PDB entry 8G70 | electron microscopy, 3.40 A resolution | chains A and G of the 12 polymer chains in the assembly

[Chain A]
Protein: Spike glycoprotein
From: Severe acute respiratory syndrome coronavirus 2
Reference sequence: P0DTC2 (SPIKE_SARS2); numbering as in UniProt (aligned over 14-1211)
Chain sequence (1234 residues; each row starts with the number of its first residue):
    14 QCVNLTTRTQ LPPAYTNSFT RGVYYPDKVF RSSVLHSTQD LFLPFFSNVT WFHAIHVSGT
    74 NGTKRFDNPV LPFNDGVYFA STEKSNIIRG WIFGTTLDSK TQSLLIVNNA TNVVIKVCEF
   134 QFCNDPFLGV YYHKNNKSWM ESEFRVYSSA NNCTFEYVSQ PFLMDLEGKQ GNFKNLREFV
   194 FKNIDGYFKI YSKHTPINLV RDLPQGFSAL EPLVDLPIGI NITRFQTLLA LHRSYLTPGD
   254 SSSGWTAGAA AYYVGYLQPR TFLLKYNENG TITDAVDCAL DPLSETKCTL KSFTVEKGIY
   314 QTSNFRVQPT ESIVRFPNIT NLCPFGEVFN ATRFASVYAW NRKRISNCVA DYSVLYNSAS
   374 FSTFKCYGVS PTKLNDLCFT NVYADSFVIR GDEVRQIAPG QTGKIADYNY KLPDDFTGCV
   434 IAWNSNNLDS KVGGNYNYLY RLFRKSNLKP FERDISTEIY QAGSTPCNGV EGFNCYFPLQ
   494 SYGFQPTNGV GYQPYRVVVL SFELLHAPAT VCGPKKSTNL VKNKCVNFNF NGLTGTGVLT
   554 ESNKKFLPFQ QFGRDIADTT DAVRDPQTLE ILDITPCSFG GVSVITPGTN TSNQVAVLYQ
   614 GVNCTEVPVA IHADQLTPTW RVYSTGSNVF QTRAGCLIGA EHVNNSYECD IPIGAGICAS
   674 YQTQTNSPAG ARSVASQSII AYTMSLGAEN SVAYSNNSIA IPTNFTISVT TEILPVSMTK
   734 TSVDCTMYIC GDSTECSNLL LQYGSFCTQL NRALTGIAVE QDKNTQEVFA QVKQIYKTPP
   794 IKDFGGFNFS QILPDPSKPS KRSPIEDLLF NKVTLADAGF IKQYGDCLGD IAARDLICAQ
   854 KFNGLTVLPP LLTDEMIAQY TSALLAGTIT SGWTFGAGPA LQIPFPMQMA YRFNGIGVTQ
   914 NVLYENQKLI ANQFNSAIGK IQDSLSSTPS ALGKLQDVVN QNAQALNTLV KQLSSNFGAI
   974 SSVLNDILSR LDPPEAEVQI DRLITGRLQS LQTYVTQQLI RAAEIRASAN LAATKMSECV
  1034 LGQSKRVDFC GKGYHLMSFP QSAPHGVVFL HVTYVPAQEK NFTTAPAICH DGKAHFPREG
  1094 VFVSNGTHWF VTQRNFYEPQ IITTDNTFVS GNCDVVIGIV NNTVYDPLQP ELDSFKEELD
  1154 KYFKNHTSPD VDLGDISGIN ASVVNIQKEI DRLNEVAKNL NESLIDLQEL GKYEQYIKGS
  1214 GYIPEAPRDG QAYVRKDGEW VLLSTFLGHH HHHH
Not modelled in the structure: 181-183, 623-630, 677-689, 828-854, 1148-1247
Disulfides: Cys15-Cys136, Cys131-Cys166, Cys291-Cys301, Cys336-Cys361, Cys379-Cys432, Cys391-Cys525, Cys480-Cys488, Cys538-Cys590, Cys617-Cys649, Cys662-Cys671, Cys738-Cys760, Cys743-Cys749, Cys1032-Cys1043, Cys1082-Cys1126
Covalent attachments: N-acetylglucosamine (NAG) linked to Asn17, Asn61, Asn74, Asn122, Asn149, Asn165, Asn234, Asn282, Asn331, Asn343, Asn603, Asn616, Asn657, Asn709, Asn717, Asn801, Asn1074, Asn1098, Asn1134
Differences from the reference sequence: conflict Gly614 (Asp in P0DTC2), Ala682 (Arg in P0DTC2), Gly683 (Arg in P0DTC2), Pro817 (Phe in P0DTC2), Pro892 (Ala in P0DTC2), Pro899 (Ala in P0DTC2), Pro942 (Ala in P0DTC2), Pro986 (Lys in P0DTC2), Pro987 (Val in P0DTC2); expression tag (1212-1247)
UniProt features mapped onto this chain:
  - region: Asn280 to Cys301 (Putative superantigen), Arg403 to Asp405 (Integrin-binding motif), Asn448 to Phe456 (Immunodominant HLA epitope recognized by the CD8+), Pro681, Ala684 (Putative superantigen), Ser816 to Tyr837 (Fusion peptide 1), Lys835 to Phe855 (Fusion peptide 2), Asp1163 to Glu1202 (Heptad repeat 2)
  - site (Cleavage): Arg685, Ser686, Arg815, Ser816
  - glycosylation: Asn17 (N-linked (GlcNAc...) (complex) asparagine), Asn61 (N-linked (GlcNAc...) (hybrid) asparagine), Asn74 (N-linked (GlcNAc...) (complex) asparagine), Asn122 (N-linked (GlcNAc...) (hybrid) asparagine), Asn149 (N-linked (GlcNAc...) (complex) asparagine), Asn165 (N-linked (GlcNAc...) (complex) asparagine), Asn234 (N-linked (GlcNAc...) (high mannose) asparagine), Asn282 (N-linked (GlcNAc...) (complex) asparagine), Thr323 (O-linked (GalNAc) threonine), Ser325 (O-linked (HexNAc...) serine), Asn331 (N-linked (GlcNAc...) (complex) asparagine), Asn343 (N-linked (GlcNAc...) (complex) asparagine), Asn603 (N-linked (GlcNAc...) (hybrid) asparagine), Asn616 (N-linked (GlcNAc...) (complex) asparagine), Asn657 (N-linked (GlcNAc...) (complex) asparagine), Thr676 (O-linked (GlcNAc...) threonine), Thr678 (O-linked (GlcNAc...) threonine), Asn709 (N-linked (GlcNAc...) (high mannose) asparagine), Asn717 (N-linked (GlcNAc...) (hybrid) asparagine), Asn801 (N-linked (GlcNAc...) (hybrid) asparagine) and 6 more in UniProt
  - natural variant: Leu18 (L18F: In strain: Beta/B.1.351, Gamma/P.1 and 1 more), Thr19 (T19I: In strain: Omicron/BQ.1.1, Omicron/XBB.1.5 and 1 more; T19R: In strain: Delta/B.1.617.2, Omicron/BA.2 and 4 more), Thr20 (T20N: In strain: Gamma/P.1), Leu24 to Ala27 (sequence variant, change not given here; In strain: Omicron/BA.2, Omicron/BA.2.12.1 and 6 more), Pro26 (P26S: In strain: Gamma/P.1), Gln52 (Q52H: In strain: Omicron/EG.5.1), Ala67 (A67V: In strain: Eta/B.1.525, Omicron/BA.1), His69 to Val70 (deletion: In strain: Alpha/B.1.1.7, Eta/B.1.525 and 5 more), Gly75 (G75V: In strain: Lambda/C.37), Thr76 (T76I: In strain: Lambda/C.37), Asp80 (D80A: In strain: Beta/B.1.351), Val83 (V83A: In strain: Omicron/XBB.1.5, Omicron/EG.5.1), 80 further natural variant entries in UniProt
  - mutagenesis: His69 to Val70 (Increased incorporation of cleaved spike into virions), Asn121 (N121Q: Partial loss of biliverdin affinity), Arg190 (R190K: Partial loss of biliverdin affinity), Asn234 (N234Q: Increased resistance to neutralizing antibodies), Asn331 (N331Q: Reduced viral infectivity), Asn343 (N343Q: Reduced viral infectivity), Leu452 (L452R: Increased resistance to neutralizing antibodies. Decreases HLA binding to NF9 epitope. Increased binding affinity to human ACE2), Tyr453 (Y453F: Decreased HLA binding to NF9 epitope. Increased binding affinity to human ACE2), Ala475 (A475V: Increased resistance to neutralizing antibodies), Val483 (V483A: Increased resistance to neutralizing antibodies), Glu484 (E484D: Increased replication in human TMEM106B overexpressing cells), Phe490 (F490L: Increased resistance to neutralizing antibodies and human covalescent sera neutralization), 11 further mutagenesis entries in UniProt

[Chain G]
Protein: Nanosota-6
From: Vicugna pacos
Chain sequence (141 residues; numbered -1 to 139; the number before each row is that of its first residue; numbers below 1 keep their minus sign (Met-1 is residue -1)):
    -1 MAQVQLQESG GGLVQPGGSL RLSCVASGSV TFNSMGWYRQ APGKQRELVA QITAGGDTHY
    59 ADSVKGRFTI SEHRGKNAVY LEMHSLKPED TAVYYCHLQV PFLGGGYDYW GQGTQVTVSS
   119 GGQHHHHHHG AYPYDVPDYA S
Not modelled in the structure: -1 to 1, 120-139
Disulfides: Cys22-Cys94

[Chain A / chain G interface]
Pairs across the interface - 9 pairs, chain A then chain G:
  Pro561(A) - Gln3(G)
  Pro561(A) - Ser25(G)
  Phe562(A) - Gln3(G)
  Pro579(A) - Gln5(G)
  Gln580(A) - Ser7(G)
  Leu582(A) - Gln5(G)
  Leu582(A) - Val23(G)  hydrophobic
  Leu582(A) - Ala24(G)
  Leu582(A) - Ser25(G)
Also at the interface, not in a pair above, chain A (8 interface residues in all): Lys558, Phe559, Arg577
Also at the interface, not in a pair above, chain G (8 interface residues in all): Gly26, Ser27

[Summary]
The chain A/chain G interface involves 8 residues from each chain. N-acetylglucosamine is covalently linked to
Asn17(A), Asn61(A), Asn74(A), Asn122(A), Asn149(A) and Asn165(A) and 13 more. From UniProt: 23 mutagenesis
sites on chain A.
Chain A is Spike glycoprotein (Severe acute respiratory syndrome coronavirus 2) and chain G is Nanosota-6
(Vicugna pacos); the structure, SARS-CoV-2 spike/nanobody mixture complex, was determined by electron
microscopy.
